Entry 4V47 (electron microscopy, 12.30 A resolution (very low resolution: no residue pairs are listed; an interface is given only as per-side residue counts)); this record covers chains A0 and A9 of the 46 polymer chains in the assembly.

[Chain A0]
Molecule: 23S ribosomal RNA
From: Escherichia coli
Sequence (2904 nucleotides; numbered 1 to 2904; the number before each row is that of its first residue):
     1 GGUUAAGCGA CUAAGCGUAC ACGGUGGAUG CCCUGGCAGU CAGAGGCGAU GAAGGACGUG
    61 CUAAUCUGCG AUAAGCGUCG GUAAGGUGAU AUGAACCGUU AUAACCGGCG AUUUCCGAAU
   121 GGGGAAACCC AGUGUGUUUC GACACACUAU CAUUAACUGA AUCCAUAGGU UAAUGAGGCG
   181 AACCGGGGGA ACUGAAACAU CUAAGUACCC CGAGGAAAAG AAAUCAACCG AGAUUCCCCC
   241 AGUAGCGGCG AGCGAACGGG GAGCAGCCCA GAGCCUGAAU CAGUGUGUGU GUUAGUGGAA
   301 GCGUCUGGAA AGGCGCGCGA UACAGGGUGA CAGCCCCGUA CACAAAAAUG CACAUGCUGU
   361 GAGCUCGAUG AGUAGGGCGG GACACGUGGU AUCCUGUCUG AAUAUGGGGG GACCAUCCUC
   421 CAAGGCUAAA UACUCCUGAC UGACCGAUAG UGAACCAGUA CCGUGAGGGA AAGGCGAAAA
   481 GAACCCCGGC GAGGGGAGUG AAAAAGAACC UGAAACCGUG UACGUACAAG CAGUGGGAGC
   541 ACGCUUAGGC GUGUGACUGC GUACCUUUUG UAUAAUGGGU CAGCGACUUA UAUUCUGUAG
   601 CAAGGUUAAC CGAAUAGGGG AGCCGAAGGG AAACCGAGUC UUAACUGGGC GUUAAGUUGC
   661 AGGGUAUAGA CCCGAAACCC GGUGAUCUAG CCAUGGGCAG GUUGAAGGUU GGGUAACACU
   721 AACUGGAGGA CCGAACCGAC UAAUGUUGAA AAAUUAGCGG AUGACUUGUG GCUGGGGGUG
   781 AAAGGCCAAU CAAACCGGGA GAUAGCUGGU UCUCCCCGAA AGCUAUUUAG GUAGCGCCUC
   841 GUGAAUUCAU CUCCGGGGGU AGAGCACUGU UUCGGCAAGG GGGUCAUCCC GACUUACCAA
   901 CCCGAUGCAA ACUGCGAAUA CCGGAGAAUG UUAUCACGGG AGACACACGG CGGGUGCUAA
   961 CGUCCGUCGU GAAGAGGGAA ACAACCCAGA CCGCCAGCUA AGGUCCCAAA GUCAUGGUUA
  1021 AGUGGGAAAC GAUGUGGGAA GGCCCAGACA GCCAGGAUGU UGGCUUAGAA GCAGCCAUCA
  1081 UUUAAAGAAA GCGUAAUAGC UCACUGGUCG AGUCGGCCUG CGCGGAAGAU GUAACGGGGC
  1141 UAAACCAUGC ACCGAAGCUG CGGCAGCGAC GCUUAUGCGU UGUUGGGUAG GGGAGCGUUC
  1201 UGUAAGCCUG CGAAGGUGUG CUGUGAGGCA UGCUGGAGGU AUCAGAAGUG CGAAUGCUGA
  1261 CAUAAGUAAC GAUAAAGCGG GUGAAAAGCC CGCUCGCCGG AAGACCAAGG GUUCCUGUCC
  1321 AACGUUAAUC GGGGCAGGGU GAGUCGACCC CUAAGGCGAG GCCGAAAGGC GUAGUCGAUG
  1381 GGAAACAGGU UAAUAUUCCU GUACUUGGUG UUACUGCGAA GGGGGGACGG AGAAGGCUAU
  1441 GUUGGCCGGG CGACGGUUGU CCCGGUUUAA GCGUGUAGGC UGGUUUUCCA GGCAAAUCCG
  1501 GAAAAUCAAG GCUGAGGCGU GAUGACGAGG CACUACGGUG CUGAAGCAAC AAAUGCCCUG
  1561 CUUCCAGGAA AAGCCUCUAA GCAUCAGGUA ACAUCAAAUC GUACCCCAAA CCGACACAGG
  1621 UGGUCAGGUA GAGAAUACCA AGGCGCUUGA GAGAACUCGG GUGAAGGAAC UAGGCAAAAU
  1681 GGUGCCGUAA CUUCGGGAGA AGGCACGCUG AUAUGUAGGU GAGGUCCCUC GCGGAUGGAG
  1741 CUGAAAUCAG UCGAAGAUAC CAGCUGGCUG CAACUGUUUA UUAAAAACAC AGCACUGUGC
  1801 AAACACGAAA GUGGACGUAU ACGGUGUGAC GCCUGCCCGG UGCCGGAAGG UUAAUUGAUG
  1861 GGGUUAGCGC AAGCGAAGCU CUUGAUCGAA GCCCCGGUAA ACGGCGGCCG UAACUAUAAC
  1921 GGUCCUAAGG UAGCGAAAUU CCUUGUCGGG UAAGUUCCGA CCUGCACGAA UGGCGUAAUG
  1981 AUGGCCAGGC UGUCUCCACC CGAGACUCAG UGAAAUUGAA CUCGCUGUGA AGAUGCAGUG
  2041 UACCCGCGGC AAGACGGAAA GACCCCGUGA ACCUUUACUA UAGCUUGACA CUGAACAUUG
  2101 AGCCUUGAUG UGUAGGAUAG GUGGGAGGCU UUGAAGUGUG GACGCCAGUC UGCAUGGAGC
  2161 CGACCUUGAA AUACCACCCU UUAAUGUUUG AUGUUCUAAC GUUGACCCGU AAUCCGGGUU
  2221 GCGGACAGUG UCUGGUGGGU AGUUUGACUG GGGCGGUCUC CUCCUAAAGA GUAACGGAGG
  2281 AGCACGAAGG UUGGCUAAUC CUGGUCGGAC AUCAGGAGGU UAGUGCAAUG GCAUAAGCCA
  2341 GCUUGACUGC GAGCGUGACG GCGCGAGCAG GUGCGAAAGC AGGUCAUAGU GAUCCGGUGG
  2401 UUCUGAAUGG AAGGGCCAUC GCUCAACGGA UAAAAGGUAC UCCGGGGAUA ACAGGCUGAU
  2461 ACCGCCCAAG AGUUCAUAUC GACGGCGGUG UUUGGCACCU CGAUGUCGGC UCAUCACAUC
  2521 CUGGGGCUGA AGUAGGUCCC AAGGGUAUGG CUGUUCGCCA UUUAAAGUGG UACGCGAGCU
  2581 GGGUUUAGAA CGUCGUGAGA CAGUUCGGUC CCUAUCUGCC GUGGGCGCUG GAGAACUGAG
  2641 GGGGGCUGCU CCUAGUACGA GAGGACCGGA GUGGACGCAU CACUGGUGUU CGGGUUGUCA
  2701 UGCCAAUGGC ACUGCCCGGU AGCUAAAUGC GGAAGAGAUA AGUGCUGAAA GCAUCUAAGC
  2761 ACGAAACUUG CCCCGAGAUG AGUUCUCCCU GACCCUUUAA GGGUCCUGAA GGAACGUUGA
  2821 AGACGACGAC GUUGAUAGGC CGGGUGUGUA AGCGCAGCGA UGCGUUGAGC UAACCGGUAC
  2881 UAAUGAACCG UGAGGCUUAA CCUU
Disordered / not traced: 1-13, 43, 101, 127, 131-148, 155-171, 270, 277, 294, 344-346, 361, 382, 384, 392, 436, 543-550, 612-616, 646, 847, 886-890, 896, 927, 957, 995, 1134, 1172, 1205, 1348, 1413-1422, 1452-1459, 1475-1515, 1526-1546, 1554, 1560, 1576-1589, 1641, 1713-1715, 1719-1727, 1733-1740, 1744-1745, 1855-1858, 1866-1876, 1883-1886, 2111-2178, 2201-2222, 2305-2309, 2402, 2422, 2431-2432, 2628-2630, 2701, 2706, 2733, 2790-2807, 2857-2860, 2892-2904

[Chain A9]
Molecule: 5S ribosomal RNA
From: Escherichia coli
Sequence (120 nucleotides; row label = number of the first residue in the row):
     1 UGCCUGGCGG CCGUAGCGCG GUGGUCCCAC CUGACCCCAU GCCGAACUCA GAAGUGAAAC
    61 GCCGUAGCGC CGAUGGUAGU GUGGGGUCUC CCCAUGCGAG AGUAGGGAAC UGCCAGGCAU
Disordered / not traced: 1-5, 107, 115-120

[How chain A0 and chain A9 interact]
At this resolution (12 A) residue pairs are not listed: 1 residues of chain A0 and 1 of chain A9 lie at the interface.

[In short]
Chain A0 and chain A9 each contribute 1 residues to their interface.
Chain A0 is 23S ribosomal RNA and chain A9 is 5S ribosomal RNA, both from Escherichia coli; the structure,
Real space refined coordinates of the 30S and 50S subunits fitted into the low resolution cryo-EM ..., was
determined by electron microscopy together with 4V48 from the same study.
